Entry 1GZX (X-ray diffraction, 2.10 A resolution); this record covers chains A and B of the 4 polymer chains in the assembly.

== Chain A ==
Name: Hemoglobin subunit alpha
Organism: Homo sapiens
Reference sequence: P69905 (HBA_HUMAN); residues 1-141 here correspond to UniProt positions 2-142 (UniProt number = residue number + 1)
Sequence (141 residues; row label = number of the first residue in the row):
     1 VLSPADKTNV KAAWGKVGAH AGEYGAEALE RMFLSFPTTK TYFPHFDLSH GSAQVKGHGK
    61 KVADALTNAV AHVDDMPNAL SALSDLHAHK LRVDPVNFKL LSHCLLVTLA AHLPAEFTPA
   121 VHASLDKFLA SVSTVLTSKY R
Ion coordination: heme Fe: His-87 (together with oxygen molecule)
Residues lining bound ligands: heme / oxygen molecule: Leu-29, Thr-39, Tyr-42, Phe-43, His-45, Phe-46, His-58, Lys-61, Val-62, Ala-65, Leu-66, Leu-83, Leu-86, His-87, Leu-91, Val-93, Asn-97, Phe-98, Leu-101, Val-132, Ser-133, Leu-136

== Chain B ==
Name: Hemoglobin subunit beta
Organism: Homo sapiens
Reference sequence: P68871 (HBB_HUMAN); residues 144-289 here correspond to UniProt positions 2-147 (UniProt number = residue number - 142)
Sequence (146 residues; numbered 144 to 289; the number before each row is that of its first residue):
   144 VHLTPEEKSA VTALWGKVNV DEVGGEALGR LLVVYPWTQR FFESFGDLST PDAVMGNPKV
   204 KAHGKKVLGA FSDGLAHLDN LKGTFATLSE LHCDKLHVDP ENFRLLGNVL VCVLAHHFGK
   264 EFTPPVQAAY QKVVAGVANA LAHKYH
Ion coordination: heme Fe: His-235 (together with oxygen molecule)
Residues lining bound ligands: heme / oxygen molecule: Leu-171, Leu-174, Thr-181, Phe-184, Phe-185, His-206, Lys-209, Val-210, Ala-213, Phe-214, Phe-228, Leu-231, Leu-234, His-235, Leu-239, Val-241, Asn-245, Phe-246, Leu-249, Val-280, Leu-284

== How chain A and chain B interact ==
Pairs across the interface (35; chain A residue first):
  Glu-23(A) / Lys-263(B)  salt bridge
  Arg-31(A) / Phe-265(B)  hydrogen bond (side chain-backbone)
  Arg-31(A) / Thr-266(B)  hydrogen bond (side chain-backbone)
  Arg-31(A) / Pro-267(B)
  Arg-31(A) / Gln-270(B)  hydrogen bond
  Leu-34(A) / Pro-267(B)  hydrophobic
  Leu-34(A) / Pro-268(B)
  Leu-34(A) / Ala-271(B)
  Ser-35(A) / Gln-270(B)
  Ser-35(A) / Ala-271(B)
  Ser-35(A) / Gln-274(B)
  His-103(A) / Asn-251(B)
  His-103(A) / Gln-270(B)
  His-103(A) / Gln-274(B)  hydrogen bond
  Cys-104(A) / Gln-270(B)
  Val-107(A) / Val-254(B)  hydrophobic
  Val-107(A) / Ala-258(B)
  Val-107(A) / Gln-270(B)
  Ala-110(A) / Cys-255(B)
  Ala-110(A) / His-259(B)
  Ala-111(A) / Ala-258(B)
  Ala-111(A) / Gly-262(B)
  His-112(A) / Lys-263(B)
  Pro-114(A) / His-259(B)  hydrogen bond (backbone-side chain)
  Phe-117(A) / Arg-173(B)  hydrogen bond (backbone-side chain)
  Phe-117(A) / His-259(B)  hydrogen bond (backbone-side chain)
  Thr-118(A) / Arg-173(B)
  Pro-119(A) / Arg-173(B)
  Pro-119(A) / Val-176(B)
  Pro-119(A) / Met-198(B)  hydrophobic
  His-122(A) / Arg-173(B)  hydrogen bond
  His-122(A) / Cys-255(B)
  Ala-123(A) / Val-177(B)
  Asp-126(A) / Val-177(B)
  Asp-126(A) / Tyr-178(B)
Also at the interface, not in a pair above, chain A (23 interface residues in all): Glu-30, Phe-36, Leu-106, Leu-113, Ala-115, Ala-120
Also at the interface, not in a pair above, chain B (20 interface residues in all): Pro-194

== Summary ==
Chain A and chain B form an interface of 23 and 20 residues respectively; the contacts include 8 hydrogen
bonds and 1 salt bridge. Polar pairs include Glu-23(A)/Lys-263(B), Arg-31(A)/Phe-265(B) and
Arg-31(A)/Thr-266(B). Chain A binds heme / oxygen molecule.
Chain A is Hemoglobin subunit alpha and chain B is Hemoglobin subunit beta, both from Homo sapiens; the
structure, Oxy T State Haemoglobin - Oxygen bound at all four haems, was determined by X-ray diffraction.
